PDB entry 4II4 | X-ray diffraction, 2.80 A resolution | chains A and C

[Chain A]
Molecule: 1,2-phenylacetyl-CoA epoxidase, subunit A
From: Escherichia coli
Notes: EC 1.14.13.149
Reference sequence: P76077 (PAAA_ECOLI); residue numbers follow UniProt; this construct covers 2-309
Sequence (311 residues; numbered -1 to 309; the number before each row is that of its first residue; numbers below 1 keep their minus sign (Met-1 is residue -1)):
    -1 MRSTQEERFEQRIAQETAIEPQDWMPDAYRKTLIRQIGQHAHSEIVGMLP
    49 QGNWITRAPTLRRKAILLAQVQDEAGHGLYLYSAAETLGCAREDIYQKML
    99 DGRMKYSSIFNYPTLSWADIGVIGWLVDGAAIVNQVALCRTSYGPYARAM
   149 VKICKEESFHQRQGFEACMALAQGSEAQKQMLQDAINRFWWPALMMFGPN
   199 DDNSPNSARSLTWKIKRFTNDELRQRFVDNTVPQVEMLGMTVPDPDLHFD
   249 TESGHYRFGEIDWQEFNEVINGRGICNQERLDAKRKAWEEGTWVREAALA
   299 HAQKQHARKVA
Not modelled in the structure: 303-309
Differences from the reference sequence: expression tag (-1 to 1); engineered mutation Gln49 (Glu in P76077), Gln68 (Lys in P76077)
Residues lining bound ligands: benzoyl coenzyme A (BYC): Arg33, Gln34, Gln37, His38, Ser41, Glu42, Lys103, Tyr104, Ser105, Ser106, Phe108, Ala129, Asn132, Gln133, Leu136, Tyr144, Met193, Met194, Phe195, Gly196, Pro197, Ser202, Pro203, Asn204, Ser205, Lys214, Asn218, Phe264, Ile268
Swiss-Prot annotation at these positions:
  - binding site (substrate): Arg33, Gln37, Lys103 to Ser106, Asn132, Met193, Ser202 to Asn204, Lys214, Asn218
  - natural variant: Thr210 (T210A: In strain: W)

[Chain C]
Molecule: 1,2-phenylacetyl-CoA epoxidase, subunit C
From: Escherichia coli
Notes: EC 1.14.13.-
Reference sequence: P76079 (PAAC_ECOLI); numbering as in UniProt (aligned over 2-248)
Sequence (259 residues; row label = number of the first residue in the row; numbers below 1 keep their minus sign (Met-10 is residue -10)):
   -10 MGSSHHHHHHGSNQLTAYTLRLGDNCLVLSQRLGEWCGHAPELEIDLALA
    40 NIGLDLLGQARNFLSYAAELAGEGDEDTLAFTRDERQFSNLLLVEQPNGN
    90 FADTIARQYFIDAWHVALFTRLMESRDPQLAAISAKAIKEARYHLRFSRG
   140 WLERLGNGTDVSGQKMQQAINKLWRFTAELFDADEIDIALSEEGIAVDPR
   190 TLRAAWEAEVFAGINEATLNVPQEQAYRTGGKKGLHTEHLGPMLAEMQYL
   240 QRVLPGQQW
Not modelled in the structure: -10 to 0
Differences from the reference sequence: expression tag (-10 to 1)
Swiss-Prot annotation at these positions:
  - binding site (substrate): Gln76 to Asn79, Ile177 to Leu179
  - natural variant: Asn160 (N160D: In strain: W)

[Chain A / chain C interface]
Residue-residue contacts (70; chain A residue first):
  Ile43(A) - Leu32(C)  hydrophobic
  Met46(A) - Cys26(C)
  Leu47(A) - Gly27(C)
  Gly50(A) - Cys26(C)
  Ile53(A) - Gly23(C)
  Ile53(A) - Cys26(C)  hydrophobic
  Thr54(A) - Gln20(C)  hydrogen bond (backbone-side chain)
  Thr54(A) - Glu235(C)  hydrogen bond
  Thr54(A) - Met236(C)
  Arg55(A) - Glu235(C)
  Ala56(A) - Phe70(C)
  Pro57(A) - Phe70(C)
  Pro57(A) - Leu239(C)  hydrophobic
  Pro57(A) - Gln240(C)  hydrogen bond (backbone-side chain)
  Pro57(A) - Trp248(C)  hydrophobic
  Thr58(A) - Asp66(C)
  Thr58(A) - Phe70(C)
  Thr58(A) - Gln240(C)
  Thr58(A) - Trp248(C)
  Leu59(A) - Leu46(C)
  Leu59(A) - Arg50(C)
  Leu59(A) - Glu65(C)
  Leu59(A) - Asp66(C)  hydrogen bond (backbone-side chain)
  Leu59(A) - Phe70(C)
  Arg60(A) - Arg50(C)
  Arg61(A) - Trp248(C)  hydrogen bond (side chain-backbone)
  Lys62(A) - Gln20(C)
  Lys62(A) - Leu46(C)
  Ala63(A) - Leu43(C)
  Ala63(A) - Leu46(C)
  Leu66(A) - Leu43(C)  hydrophobic
  Leu66(A) - Leu46(C)  hydrophobic
  Ala67(A) - Leu43(C)  hydrophobic
  Val69(A) - Cys26(C)  hydrophobic
  Gln70(A) - Asn40(C)  hydrogen bond
  Gln70(A) - Leu43(C)
  Ala73(A) - Leu32(C)
  Ala73(A) - Leu36(C)  hydrophobic
  Gly74(A) - Leu36(C)
  Leu77(A) - Glu33(C)
  Arg90(A) - Glu33(C)  salt bridge
  Trp115(A) - Leu239(C)  hydrophobic
  Trp115(A) - Trp248(C)
  Ala168(A) - Trp248(C)
  Leu169(A) - Trp248(C)  hydrophobic
  Ser173(A) - Gln246(C)
  Gln176(A) - Gln246(C)  hydrogen bond
  Gln176(A) - Gln247(C)  hydrogen bond (side chain-backbone)
  Gln176(A) - Trp248(C)
  Met179(A) - Leu243(C)  hydrophobic
  Lys282(A) - Gly27(C)  hydrogen bond (side chain-backbone)
  Ala285(A) - His28(C)
  Ala285(A) - Ala29(C)
  Gly289(A) - Pro30(C)
  Trp291(A) - Leu144(C)  hydrophobic
  Trp291(A) - Ser151(C)
  Trp291(A) - Lys154(C)
  Val292(A) - Pro30(C)  hydrophobic
  Val292(A) - Phe90(C)  hydrophobic
  Val292(A) - Trp140(C)  hydrophobic
  Arg293(A) - Pro30(C)  hydrogen bond (side chain-backbone)
  Ala295(A) - Arg143(C)
  Ala295(A) - Leu144(C)  hydrophobic
  Ala295(A) - Gly147(C)
  Ala295(A) - Thr148(C)
  Ala295(A) - Ser151(C)
  Ala298(A) - Gly147(C)
  His299(A) - Glu142(C)
  His299(A) - Arg143(C)
  His299(A) - Asn146(C)
Also at the interface, not in a pair above, chain A (45 interface residues in all): Trp52, Gly76, Ala165, Ala175, Ala281, Trp286, Ala296
Also at the interface, not in a pair above, chain C (46 interface residues in all): Leu16, Glu24, Glu31, Ile34, Asp35, Ala39, Gly42, Leu53, Ala69, Asn89, Ala91

[Overview]
Chain A and chain C form an interface of 45 and 46 residues respectively; the contacts include 10 hydrogen
bonds and 1 salt bridge. Polar pairs include Arg90(A)-Glu33(C), Thr54(A)-Gln20(C) and Thr54(A)-Glu235(C).
Chain A binds benzoyl coenzyme A.
Here chain A is 1,2-phenylacetyl-CoA epoxidase, subunit A and chain C is 1,2-phenylacetyl-CoA epoxidase,
subunit C, both from Escherichia coli. Entry 4II4 (The Phenylacetyl-CoA monooxygenase - mutant PaaA E49Q K68Q
- PaaC wild type subcomplex with benzoyl-CoA) was determined by X-ray diffraction.
